Entry 8ABB (electron microscopy, 3.20 A resolution); this record covers chains P and O of the 20 polymer chains in the assembly.

Chain P:
Protein: Cytochrome b-c1 complex subunit Rieske, mitochondrial
Organism: Yarrowia lipolytica
Notes: EC 7.1.1.8
Reference sequence: Q6CI02 (Q6CI02_YARLI); residue numbers follow UniProt; this construct covers 1-225
Sequence (225 residues; each row starts with the number of its first residue):
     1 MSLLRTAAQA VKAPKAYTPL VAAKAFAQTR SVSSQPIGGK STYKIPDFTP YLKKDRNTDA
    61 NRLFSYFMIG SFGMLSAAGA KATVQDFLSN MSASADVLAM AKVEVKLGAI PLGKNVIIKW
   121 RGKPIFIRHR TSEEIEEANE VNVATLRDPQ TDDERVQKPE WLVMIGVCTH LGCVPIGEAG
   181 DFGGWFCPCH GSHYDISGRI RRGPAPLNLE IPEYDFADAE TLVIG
Not modelled in the structure: 1-38, 225
Cystine bridges: Cys173-Cys189
Metal / ion sites: 2Fe-2S cluster Fe: Cys168, His170, Cys187, His190
Small-molecule neighbours:
  - 2Fe-2S cluster (FES): Cys168, His170, Leu171, Gly172, Cys173, Cys187, Cys189, His190, Gly191, Ser192, Pro204
  - 1,2-diacyl-sn-glycero-3-phosphocholine (PC1): Tyr66, Ile69, Gly73, Ser76, Ala77, Ala80
  - phosphatidylethanolamine (PTY), molecule 1: Ile69, Phe72, Gly73, Ser76
  - phosphatidylethanolamine (PTY), molecule 2: Ala78, Gly79, Ala80, Lys81, Ala82, Thr83, Val84, Gln85, Asp86, Phe87
From the paper describing this entry:
  - binding site for heme c: His190
  - 2Fe-2S cluster coordination: His190

Chain O:
Protein: YALI0A17468p
Organism: Yarrowia lipolytica
Reference sequence: Q6CGP7 (Q6CGP7_YARLI); numbering as in UniProt (aligned over 1-330)
Sequence (330 residues; row label = number of the first residue in the row):
     1 MRRRRIGVWP ENRRVSRLWV SLSPRSCVTC PVPTNQNPPI NNHHTPILTQ MFKAIPLRQA
    61 LLGISSAVCA GATTTYYYTT KAEAMTAAEH GLHPAEYPWP QNGMLSTFDH ASLRRGYQVY
   121 KEVCAACHSL DRIAWRNLVG VTHTTDEAKA FAEELEYDDE PDDEGNPRKR PGKLADYIPG
   181 PYPNEQAARA ANQGALPPDL SLIAKARHGG ADYIFALLTG YPDEPPAGVV LAPGMNYNPY
   241 FPGGGIGMAR TLFDGVVEYE DGTPATTSQM AKDVAAFLTW AAEPEHDERK KLGLKAIIVI
   301 SAMLGLSVYI KKFKWSPIKN RKFIYNPPKN
Not modelled in the structure: 1-84, 329-330
Metal / ion sites: heme c Fe: His128, Met248
Small-molecule neighbours:
  - heme c (HEC): Val119, Val123, Cys124, Cys127, His128, Asn192, Ala195, Leu196, Pro197, Pro198, Leu200, Ile203, Arg207, Tyr213, Ile214, Leu217, Leu218, Phe241, Ile246, Gly247, Met248, Thr251, Leu252, Val274, Leu278
  - phosphatidylethanolamine (PTY): Leu292, Lys295, Ala296, Val299, Ile300

Chain P / chain O interface:
Contacting residue pairs (36):
  Gly39(P) with Asn326(O)
  Lys40(P) with Asn326(O), hydrogen bond (backbone-side chain)
  Ser41(P) with Ile324(O)
  Thr42(P) with Asn326(O)
  Lys44(P) with Ile324(O)
  Pro46(P) with Lys322(O)
  Asp47(P) with Lys322(O)
  Phe48(P) with Asn320(O); Lys322(O)
  Tyr51(P) with Asn320(O); Lys322(O), hydrogen bond
  Phe64(P) with Tyr309(O)
  Ser65(P) with Tyr309(O); Phe313(O)
  Met68(P) with Leu306(O), hydrophobic; Tyr309(O), hydrophobic; Ile310(O)
  Ile69(P) with Ile310(O), hydrophobic
  Ser71(P) with Leu306(O)
  Phe72(P) with Met303(O); Leu306(O); Ser307(O); Ile310(O), hydrophobic
  Leu75(P) with Ala302(O), hydrophobic; Met303(O), hydrophobic; Leu306(O), hydrophobic
  Ser76(P) with Met303(O)
  Ala95(P) with Arg136(O)
  Asp96(P) with Arg136(O)
  Ala99(P) with Arg136(O); Ala175(O), hydrophobic
  Met100(P) with Lys173(O); Ala175(O), hydrophobic
  Glu104(P) with Lys149(O), salt bridge
  Lys119(P) with Glu160(O); Arg168(O)
Interface residues without a listed pair, chain O (21 interface residues in all): Asp159, Pro161, Val299, Tyr325

Overview:
23 residues of chain P face 21 of chain O across their interface, with 2 hydrogen bonds and 1 salt bridge.
Polar contacts include Glu104(P)-Lys149(O), Lys40(P)-Asn326(O) and Tyr51(P)-Lys322(O). One
phosphatidylethanolamine molecule is bound between chain P and chain O. From the paper: a binding site for
heme c at His190(P); 2Fe-2S cluster coordination by His190(P).
Here chain P is Cytochrome b-c1 complex subunit Rieske, mitochondrial and chain O is YALI0A17468p, both from
Yarrowia lipolytica. Entry 8ABB (Complex III2 from Yarrowia lipolytica, ascorbate-reduced, c-position) was
determined by electron microscopy (same publication as 8AB6, 8AB7, 8AB8, 8AB9, 8ABA, 8ABE and 11 further
entries).
